Entry 6P70 (X-ray diffraction, 3.05 A resolution); this record covers chains A and B of the 8 polymer chains in the assembly.

== Chain A (and B) ==
Name: DNA-directed RNA polymerase subunit alpha
Organism: Thermus thermophilus
Notes: EC 2.7.7.6; chain B of this document is another copy of the same molecule, construct and numbering; everything in this record applies to it too
Reference sequence: Q9Z9H6 (RPOA_THETH); numbering as in UniProt (aligned over 1-315)
Amino-acid sequence (315 residues; row label = number of the first residue in the row):
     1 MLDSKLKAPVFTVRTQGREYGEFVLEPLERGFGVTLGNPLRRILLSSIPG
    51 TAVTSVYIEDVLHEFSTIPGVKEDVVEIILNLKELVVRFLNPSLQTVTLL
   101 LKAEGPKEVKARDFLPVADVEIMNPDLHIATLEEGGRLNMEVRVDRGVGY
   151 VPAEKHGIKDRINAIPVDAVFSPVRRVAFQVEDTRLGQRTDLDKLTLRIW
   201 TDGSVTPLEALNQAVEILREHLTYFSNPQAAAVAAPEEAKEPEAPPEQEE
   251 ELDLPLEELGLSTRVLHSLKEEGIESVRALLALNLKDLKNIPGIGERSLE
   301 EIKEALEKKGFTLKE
Not modelled in the structure: 1-3, 230-315 (chain B: 1-6, 229-315)

== Interface between chain A and chain B ==
Residue-residue contacts (49):
  A8(A) - Y224(B)  hydrophobic
  P9(A) - Y224(B)
  F11(A) - Y224(B)
  F11(A) - F225(B)
  F11(A) - S226(B)
  F11(A) - N227(B)
  F11(A) - P228(B)
  L25(A) - Y224(B)
  L25(A) - F225(B)  hydrophobic
  L28(A) - H221(B)
  G31(A) - R42(B)  hydrogen bond (backbone-side chain)
  F32(A) - S47(B)
  F32(A) - I217(B)  hydrophobic
  F32(A) - H221(B)
  V34(A) - R42(B)
  T35(A) - P39(B)
  T35(A) - R42(B)  hydrogen bond
  T35(A) - I43(B)
  P39(A) - T35(B)
  P39(A) - P39(B)  hydrophobic
  L40(A) - F225(B)  hydrophobic
  R42(A) - G31(B)  hydrogen bond (side chain-backbone)
  R42(A) - V34(B)
  R42(A) - T35(B)  hydrogen bond
  I43(A) - F32(B)  hydrophobic
  I43(A) - T35(B)
  S47(A) - F32(B)
  V215(A) - L222(B)  hydrophobic
  V215(A) - F225(B)  hydrophobic
  I217(A) - F32(B)  hydrophobic
  L218(A) - L36(B)  hydrophobic
  L218(A) - L222(B)  hydrophobic
  R219(A) - L222(B)
  H221(A) - F32(B)
  L222(A) - V215(B)
  L222(A) - L218(B)  hydrophobic
  L222(A) - R219(B)
  Y224(A) - P9(B)  hydrophobic
  Y224(A) - F11(B)
  Y224(A) - L25(B)
  F225(A) - F11(B)
  F225(A) - L25(B)  hydrophobic
  F225(A) - L40(B)  hydrophobic
  F225(A) - L211(B)  hydrophobic
  N227(A) - F11(B)
  P228(A) - F11(B)
  P228(A) - V13(B)  hydrophobic
  Q229(A) - F11(B)  hydrogen bond (backbone-backbone)
  Q229(A) - V13(B)
Interface residues without a listed pair, chain A (30 interface residues in all): V13, L36, L211, N212, S226
Interface residues without a listed pair, chain B (30 interface residues in all): T12, L28, S46, N212

== Summary ==
Chain A and chain B each contribute 30 residues to their interface; the contacts include 5 hydrogen bonds.
Among the polar pairs are G31(A)-R42(B), T35(A)-R42(B) and Q229(A)-F11(B).
Both chains are DNA-directed RNA polymerase subunit alpha (Thermus thermophilus). Entry 6P70 (X-ray crystal
structure of bacterial RNA polymerase and pyrBI promoter complex) was determined by X-ray diffraction (same
publication as 6OVR, 6OVY, 6OW3, 6OY5, 6OY6, 6OY7 and 6P71).
